PDB entry 2VIQ | X-ray diffraction, 2.00 A resolution | chain A

# Chain A
Name: Urokinase-type plasminogen activator chain B
From: Homo sapiens
Notes: EC 3.4.21.73; fragment: catalytic domain, residues 179-431
UniProtKB: P00749 (UROK_HUMAN); the construct lacks a stretch of the UniProt sequence and is renumbered around it, so the offset changes along the chain: 16-37 = UniProt 179-200; 38-60 = UniProt 205-227; 63-97 = UniProt 234-268; 98-110 = UniProt 271-283; 5 more segments
Chain sequence (253 residues; row label = number of the first residue in the row; note: 1 number in that range is skipped by the numbering (no residue carries it; nothing is unmodelled there); a row labelled like 37A-37D holds insertion residues (37A, then the next letters in order)):
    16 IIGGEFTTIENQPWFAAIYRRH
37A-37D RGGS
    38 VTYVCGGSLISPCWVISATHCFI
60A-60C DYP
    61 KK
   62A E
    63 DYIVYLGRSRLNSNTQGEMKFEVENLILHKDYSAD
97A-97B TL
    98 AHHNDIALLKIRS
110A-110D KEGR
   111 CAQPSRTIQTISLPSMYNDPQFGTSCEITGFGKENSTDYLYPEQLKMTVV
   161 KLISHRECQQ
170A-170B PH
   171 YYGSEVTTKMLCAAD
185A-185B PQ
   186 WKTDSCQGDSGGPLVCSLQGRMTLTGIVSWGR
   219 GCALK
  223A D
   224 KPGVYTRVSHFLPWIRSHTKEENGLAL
Unresolved in the structure: 246-250
Construct notes: engineered mutation Ile47 (Met214 in P00749), Ser122 (Cys299 in P00749)
Disulfide bonds: Cys42-Cys58, Cys50-Cys111, Cys136-Cys201, Cys168-Cys182, Cys191-Cys220
Residues lining bound ligands: D55 (4-(2-aminoethoxy)-N-(2,5-diethoxyphenyl)-3,5-dimethylbenzamide): Val41, His57, Cys58, Thr97A, Leu97B, His99, Asp189, Ser190, Cys191, Gln192, Ser195, Val213, Ser214, Trp215, Gly216, Gly219, Cys220, Gly226
Swiss-Prot annotation at these positions:
  - active site (Charge relay system): His57, Asp102, Ser195
  - modified residue: Ser146 (Phosphoserine)
  - glycosylation: Asn145 (N-linked (GlcNAc...) asparagine)

# Overview
Ligands of chain A: compound D55. From UniProt: 3 active-site residues.
Chain A is Urokinase-type plasminogen activator chain B (Homo sapiens); the structure, Fragment-Based
Discovery of Mexiletine Derivatives as Orally Bioavailable Inhibitors of Urokinase-Type Plasminogen Activator,
was determined by X-ray diffraction together with 2VIN, 2VIO, 2VIP, 2VIV and 2VIW from the same study.
